PDB entry 2XAC | X-ray diffraction, 2.71 A resolution | chains B and X of the 4 polymer chains in the assembly

# Chain B
Protein: Vascular endothelial growth factor B
Source organism: Homo sapiens
Notes: fragment: receptor-binding domain, residues 31-129
Reference sequence: P49765 (VEGFB_HUMAN); residues 10-108 here correspond to UniProt positions 31-129 (UniProt number = residue number + 21)
Amino-acid sequence (99 residues; row label = number of the first residue in the row):
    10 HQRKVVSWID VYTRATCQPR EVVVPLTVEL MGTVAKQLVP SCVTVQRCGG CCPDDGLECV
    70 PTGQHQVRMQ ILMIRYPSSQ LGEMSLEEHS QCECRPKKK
Unresolved in the structure: 10
Disulfides: Cys26-Cys68, Cys57-Cys101, Cys61-Cys103
What the authors report for this chain:
  - mutagenesis - D63A, D63A/D64A/E67A: decreased binding to Vascular endothelial growth factor receptor 1 (chain X) (citing earlier work)

# Chain X
Protein: Vascular endothelial growth factor receptor 1
Source organism: Homo sapiens
Notes: EC 2.7.10.1; fragment: domain 2, residues 129-226
Reference sequence: P17948 (VGFR1_HUMAN); residue numbers follow UniProt; this construct covers 129-226
Amino-acid sequence (98 residues; row label = number of the first residue in the row):
   129 SDTGRPFVEM YSEIPEIIHM TEGRELVIPC RVTSPNITVT LKKFPLDTLI PDGKRIIWDS
   189 RKGFIISNAT YKEIGLLTCE ATVNGHLYKT NYLTHRQT
Unresolved in the structure: 129-131
Disulfides: Cys158-Cys207

# Interface between chain B and chain X
Contacting residue pairs - 15 pairs, chain B then chain X:
  Ser16(B) - Glu141(X)
  Trp17(B) - Leu204(X)  hydrophobic
  Tyr21(B) - Leu204(X)  hydrogen bond (side chain-backbone)
  Thr22(B) - Phe172(X)
  Thr25(B) - Phe172(X)
  Gln27(B) - Phe172(X)
  Pro62(B) - Ile202(X)
  Pro62(B) - Gly203(X)
  Asp63(B) - Arg224(X)  salt bridge
  Asp64(B) - Thr226(X)
  Gly65(B) - Arg224(X)
  Leu66(B) - Tyr199(X)  hydrophobic
  Leu66(B) - Arg224(X)
  Cys103(B) - Tyr199(X)
  Pro105(B) - Tyr199(X)  hydrophobic
Interface residues without a listed pair, chain B (16 interface residues in all): Ile18, Cys26, Arg104
Interface residues without a listed pair, chain X (13 interface residues in all): Tyr139, Pro143, Pro173, Asn219, Leu221
The authors on this interface:
  - specific contacts: Gly65(B)-Arg224(X), Leu66(B)-Arg224(X)
  - interface residues, chain B: Pro62(B), Leu66(B)
  - interface residues, chain X: Lys171(X), Phe172(X), Ile202(X), Leu204(X)

# Summary
16 residues of chain B face 13 of chain X across their interface; the contacts include 1 hydrogen bond and 1
salt bridge. Among the polar pairs are Asp63(B)-Arg224(X) and Tyr21(B)-Leu204(X). The paper describes contacts
between Gly65(B) and Arg224(X) and Leu66(B) and Arg224(X). The paper reports that D63A and D63A/D64A/E67A of
chain B reduce binding to Vascular endothelial growth factor receptor 1 (chain X); interface residues
Pro62(B), Leu66(B) and Lys171(X) among others.
Here chain B is Vascular endothelial growth factor B and chain X is Vascular endothelial growth factor
receptor 1, both from Homo sapiens. Entry 2XAC (Structural Insights into the Binding of VEGF-B by VEGFR-1D2:
Recognition and Specificity) was determined by X-ray diffraction.
